PDB entry 7ZM8 | electron microscopy, 2.76 A resolution | chains 4 and 5 of the 26 polymer chains in the assembly

# Chain 4
Name: NADH-ubiquinone oxidoreductase chain 4
From: Chaetomium thermophilum var. thermophilum DSM 1495
Notes: EC 7.1.1.2
UniProt: G1DJA7 (G1DJA7_CHATD); numbering as in UniProt (aligned over 1-542)
Amino-acid sequence (542 residues; row label = number of the first residue in the row):
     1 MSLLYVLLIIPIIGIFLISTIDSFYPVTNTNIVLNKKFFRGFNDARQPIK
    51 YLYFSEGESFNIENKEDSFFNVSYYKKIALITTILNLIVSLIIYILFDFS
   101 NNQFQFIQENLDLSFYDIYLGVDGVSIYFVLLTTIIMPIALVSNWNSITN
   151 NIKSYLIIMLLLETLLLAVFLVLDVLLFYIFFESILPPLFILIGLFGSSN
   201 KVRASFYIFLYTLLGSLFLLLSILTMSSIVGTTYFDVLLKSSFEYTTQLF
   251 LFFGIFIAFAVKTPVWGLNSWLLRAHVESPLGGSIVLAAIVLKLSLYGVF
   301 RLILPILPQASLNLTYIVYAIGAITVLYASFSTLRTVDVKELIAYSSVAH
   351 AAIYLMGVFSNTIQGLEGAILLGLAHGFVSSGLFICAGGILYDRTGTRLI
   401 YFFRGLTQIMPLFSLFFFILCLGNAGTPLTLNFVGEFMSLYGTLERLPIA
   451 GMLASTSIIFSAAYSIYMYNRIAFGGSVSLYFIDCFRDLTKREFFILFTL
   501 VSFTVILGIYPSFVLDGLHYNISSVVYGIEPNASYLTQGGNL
Not modelled in the structure: 26-68, 538-542
Ligand contacts:
  - 1,2-Distearoyl-sn-glycerophosphoethanolamine (3PE): Ile506, Ile509, Tyr510, Phe513
  - 1,2-diacyl-sn-glycero-3-phosphocholine (PC1), molecule 1: Leu334, Ile459, Phe460, Ala463, Tyr467
  - 1,2-diacyl-sn-glycero-3-phosphocholine (PC1), molecule 2: Thr407, Gln408, Pro411, Ser414, Leu415, Phe418, Leu422, Thr427, Pro428, Leu429, Tyr469, Phe474

# Chain 5
Name: NADH-ubiquinone oxidoreductase chain 5
From: Chaetomium thermophilum var. thermophilum DSM 1495
Notes: EC 7.1.1.2
UniProt: G1DJA3 (G1DJA3_CHATD); the construct has insertions or renumbered stretches relative to UniProt, so the offset changes along the chain: 1-444 = UniProt 1-444; 459-679 = UniProt 445-665
Amino-acid sequence (679 residues; each row starts with the number of its first residue):
     1 MYLSIIILPLLGSVVSGFFGRKVGVSGAQLITCSSVIITTILSIIAFFEV
    51 GFNNIPVTINIFRWIDSEWFIINWGFQYDSLTVSMLIPVLIISSLVHIYS
   101 ISYMSSDPHNQRFFSYLSLFTFMMIILVTANNYLLMFVGWEGVGVCSYLL
   151 VSFWFTRIAANQSSISAFLTNRVGDCFLTVGMFAILWSLGNLDYATVFSL
   201 APYINSNVVIIIGICLLIGAMAKSSQVGLHVWLPMAMEGPTPVSALIHAA
   251 TMVTAGVYLLMRSSPLIEYSSTVLLLCLWLGAITTVFSSLIGLFQQDIKK
   301 VIAYSTMSQLGMMVLSIGLSSYNIALFHLVNHAFYKALLFLGAGSVIHAV
   351 ADNQDFRKFGGLISYLPLTYSVMLIASLSLVAFPFMTGFYSKDFILESAY
   401 GQFSFSGVAVYIIATIGAIFTTLYSVKVLYLTFLSNPNGPRTYYRLAIDN
   451 FFSAQAIKSYKPAHEGDFFLTLPLVILALFSIFFGFITKDIFIGLGSNFF
   501 VDNSLFIHPIHEIMIDTEFAVPVLFKLLPFIFTISFSVIALTLSELLSEL
   551 VIYFKFSRFGYNIFGFFNQRFLIEFFYNKYITNLILNLGGQITKILDKGS
   601 IELFGPYGLERGLVKLSKNISSLSTSHVTTYALYILVGFILYLIYNNLLL
   651 DYSYLLLIIILLLLLMMIGESNSEDVTLH
Not modelled in the structure: 671-679
Construct notes: insertion (445-458)
Ligand contacts:
  - 1,2-Distearoyl-sn-glycerophosphoethanolamine (3PE), molecule 1: Leu3, Ile6, Ile7, Leu10, Leu11, Val14, Ile61, Phe76, Phe122, Ile126
  - 1,2-Distearoyl-sn-glycerophosphoethanolamine (3PE), molecule 2: Leu10, Asn60, Ile61, Phe62, Arg63, Asn73, Phe122
  - 1,2-Distearoyl-sn-glycerophosphoethanolamine (3PE), molecule 3: Phe177, Val180, Ser206, Asn207, Ile210, Ile211, Ile214, Cys215, Ile218, Thr272, Leu276
  - 1,2-Distearoyl-sn-glycerophosphoethanolamine (3PE), molecule 4: Leu290, Leu293, Phe294, Gln296, Ile416, Phe420, Leu423, Lys427, Leu431, Phe536, Ala540, Leu543, Ser544, Val551, Phe554, Lys555, Ile563, Phe564, Phe567
  - 1,2-diacyl-sn-glycero-3-phosphocholine (PC1), molecule 1: Ser13, Val14, Gly17, Phe18, His109, Arg112, Ser115, Tyr116, Leu119, Met123, Val138, Gly142, Val145, Leu149, Phe155
  - 1,2-diacyl-sn-glycero-3-phosphocholine (PC1), molecule 2: Ala159, Gln162, Ser163, Ile165, Ser166, Leu169, Thr170, Val173, Leu229, Val231, Met235, Tyr577, Asn578, Ile581, Thr582, Ile585, Leu586

# How chain 4 and chain 5 interact
Contacting residue pairs (96; chain 4 residue first):
  Arg203(4) - Tyr607(5)
  Arg203(4) - Glu610(5)  salt bridge
  Tyr207(4) - Glu602(5)
  Tyr207(4) - Pro606(5)
  Tyr211(4) - Pro606(5)  hydrophobic
  Trp266(4) - Ile592(5)  hydrophobic
  Trp266(4) - Leu596(5)  hydrophobic
  Trp266(4) - Asp597(5)  hydrogen bond
  Gly267(4) - Ile601(5)
  Arg274(4) - Glu602(5)  salt bridge
  Tyr328(4) - Ile592(5)  hydrophobic
  Phe331(4) - Gly589(5)
  Phe331(4) - Ile592(5)  hydrophobic
  Ser332(4) - Gly589(5)
  Ser332(4) - Ile592(5)
  Ser332(4) - Thr593(5)
  Ser332(4) - Asp597(5)
  Leu334(4) - Ile585(5)  hydrophobic
  Arg335(4) - Leu586(5)  hydrogen bond (side chain-backbone)
  Arg335(4) - Gly589(5)
  Arg335(4) - Gly590(5)
  Glu341(4) - Lys598(5)  salt bridge
  Tyr345(4) - Asp597(5)  hydrogen bond
  Ile363(4) - Glu68(5)
  Gln364(4) - Ser67(5)
  Gln364(4) - Glu68(5)  hydrogen bond (side chain-backbone)
  Gln364(4) - Phe70(5)
  Thr407(4) - Phe155(5)
  Gln408(4) - Phe155(5)
  Gln408(4) - Thr156(5)
  Leu415(4) - Phe18(5)  hydrophobic
  Phe418(4) - Tyr148(5)  hydrophobic
  Leu422(4) - Val145(5)  hydrophobic
  Ala425(4) - Arg172(5)  hydrogen bond (backbone-side chain)
  Thr427(4) - Val145(5)
  Thr427(4) - Arg172(5)  hydrogen bond
  Pro428(4) - Val138(5)  hydrophobic
  Pro428(4) - Glu141(5)
  Leu429(4) - Trp74(5)  hydrophobic
  Leu429(4) - Val138(5)  hydrophobic
  Phe433(4) - Trp64(5)  hydrophobic
  Phe433(4) - Leu134(5)  hydrophobic
  Phe433(4) - Phe137(5)  hydrophobic
  Phe437(4) - Leu134(5)  hydrophobic
  Phe437(4) - Thr179(5)
  Phe437(4) - Phe183(5)
  Phe437(4) - Leu186(5)  hydrophobic
  Met438(4) - Ser67(5)
  Leu440(4) - Phe183(5)  hydrophobic
  Tyr441(4) - Phe70(5)  hydrophobic
  Tyr441(4) - Phe183(5)
  Tyr441(4) - Leu186(5)  hydrophobic
  Tyr441(4) - Trp187(5)
  Leu444(4) - Phe183(5)  hydrophobic
  Leu444(4) - Trp187(5)
  Glu445(4) - Trp187(5)
  Pro448(4) - Trp187(5)  hydrophobic
  Met452(4) - Val180(5)  hydrophobic
  Ser455(4) - Cys176(5)  hydrogen bond (backbone-side chain)
  Ser455(4) - Val180(5)
  Ile458(4) - Arg172(5)  hydrogen bond (backbone-side chain)
  Ile458(4) - Thr179(5)
  Ile459(4) - Arg172(5)
  Ile459(4) - Val173(5)  hydrophobic
  Ile459(4) - Cys176(5)  hydrophobic
  Ala462(4) - Phe168(5)  hydrophobic
  Ala462(4) - Leu169(5)
  Ala462(4) - Arg172(5)
  Ala463(4) - Leu169(5)  hydrophobic
  Ile466(4) - Tyr148(5)
  Ile466(4) - Ile165(5)  hydrophobic
  Ile466(4) - Phe168(5)  hydrophobic
  Tyr469(4) - Tyr148(5)
  Asn470(4) - Tyr148(5)  hydrogen bond
  Asn470(4) - Asn161(5)
  Asn470(4) - Ile165(5)
  Phe474(4) - Tyr148(5)
  Phe474(4) - Phe155(5)  hydrophobic
  Phe474(4) - Asn161(5)
  Gly475(4) - Phe155(5)
  Gly475(4) - Ile158(5)
  Gly475(4) - Asn161(5)  hydrogen bond (backbone-side chain)
  Gly476(4) - Phe155(5)  hydrogen bond (backbone-backbone)
  Gly476(4) - Thr156(5)
  Ser477(4) - Thr156(5)
  Gly508(4) - Trp64(5)  hydrogen bond (backbone-side chain)
  Ile509(4) - Trp64(5)
  Ile509(4) - Trp74(5)  hydrogen bond (backbone-side chain)
  Tyr510(4) - Phe62(5)  hydrophobic
  Tyr510(4) - Arg63(5)  hydrogen bond
  Pro511(4) - Trp64(5)
  Ser512(4) - Arg63(5)  hydrogen bond
  Leu515(4) - Asp66(5)
  Asp516(4) - Arg63(5)  salt bridge
  His519(4) - Asp66(5)  hydrogen bond (side chain-backbone)
  His519(4) - Ser67(5)
Also at the interface, not in a pair above, chain 4 (60 interface residues in all): Asn269, Ser270, Glu367, Gly426, Val434, Thr456, Tyr467
Also at the interface, not in a pair above, chain 5 (54 interface residues in all): Ile65, Trp69, Leu149, Ser152, Ser164, Asp175, Met182, Asn587, Leu588, Lys594

# Overview
60 residues of chain 4 face 54 of chain 5 across their interface, with 16 hydrogen bonds and 4 salt bridges.
Polar contacts include Arg203(4)-Glu610(5), Arg274(4)-Glu602(5) and Glu341(4)-Lys598(5). 2
1,2-diacyl-sn-glycero-3-phosphocholine molecules and one 1,2-Distearoyl-sn-glycerophosphoethanolamine molecule
are bound between chain 4 and chain 5.
Chain 4 is NADH-ubiquinone oxidoreductase chain 4 and chain 5 is NADH-ubiquinone oxidoreductase chain 5, both
from Chaetomium thermophilum var. thermophilum DSM 1495; the structure, CryoEM structure of mitochondrial
complex I from Chaetomium thermophilum (inhibited by DDM) - membrane arm, was determined by electron
microscopy together with 7ZM7, 7ZMB, 7ZME, 7ZMG and 7ZMH from the same study.
